3PJW - chain A; structure by X-ray diffraction, 3.10 A resolution.

== Chain A ==
Name: Cyclic dimeric GMP binding protein
From: Pseudomonas fluorescens
UniProt: Q3KK31 (Q3KK31_PSEPF); numbering as in UniProt (aligned over 220-648)
Chain sequence (430 residues; row label = number of the first residue in the row):
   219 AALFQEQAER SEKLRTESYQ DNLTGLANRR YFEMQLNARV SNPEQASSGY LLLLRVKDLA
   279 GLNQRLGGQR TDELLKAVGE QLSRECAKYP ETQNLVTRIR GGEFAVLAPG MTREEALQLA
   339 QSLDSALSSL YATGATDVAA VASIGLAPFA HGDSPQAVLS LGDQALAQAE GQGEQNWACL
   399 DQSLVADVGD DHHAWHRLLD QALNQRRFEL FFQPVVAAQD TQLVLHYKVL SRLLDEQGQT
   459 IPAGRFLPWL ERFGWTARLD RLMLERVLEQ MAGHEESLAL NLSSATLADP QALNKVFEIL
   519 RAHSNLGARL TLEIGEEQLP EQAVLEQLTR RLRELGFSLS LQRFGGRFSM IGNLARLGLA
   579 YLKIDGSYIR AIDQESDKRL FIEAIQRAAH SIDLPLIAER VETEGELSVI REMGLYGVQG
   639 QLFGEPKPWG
Disordered / not traced: 400-406
Differences from the reference sequence: expression tag (219)
What the authors report for this chain:
  - contacts within the chain: Glu-262/Arg-450 (salt bridge)
  - mutagenesis - S229D (2-fold): increased binding to c-di-GMP
  - mutagenesis - A602E: decreased binding to c-di-GMP
  - mutagenesis - F222E, S229D, L232E, M252E, E262A: increased signaling
  - mutagenesis - F222A, E230A, E333A: unchanged signaling
  - mutagenesis - A602E: decreased signaling

== Summary ==
The paper reports that F222E, S229D and L232E, among others, increase signaling; contacts within the chain
involving Arg-450 and Glu-262; 9 substitutions were tested in all.
Chain A is Cyclic dimeric GMP binding protein (Pseudomonas fluorescens); the structure, Structure of
Pseudomonas fluorescence LapD GGDEF-EAL dual domain, I23, was determined by X-ray diffraction (same
publication as 3PJT, 3PJV and 3PJX).
